8UID - chains A and D of the 4 polymer chains in the assembly; structure by electron microscopy, 2.81 A resolution.

Chain A:
Protein: Beta-galactosidase
Organism: Desulfurococcus amylolyticus
Reference sequence: B8D3P7 (B8D3P7_DESA1); residues 2-739 here = UniProt positions 2-739
Sequence (738 residues; each row starts with the number of its first residue):
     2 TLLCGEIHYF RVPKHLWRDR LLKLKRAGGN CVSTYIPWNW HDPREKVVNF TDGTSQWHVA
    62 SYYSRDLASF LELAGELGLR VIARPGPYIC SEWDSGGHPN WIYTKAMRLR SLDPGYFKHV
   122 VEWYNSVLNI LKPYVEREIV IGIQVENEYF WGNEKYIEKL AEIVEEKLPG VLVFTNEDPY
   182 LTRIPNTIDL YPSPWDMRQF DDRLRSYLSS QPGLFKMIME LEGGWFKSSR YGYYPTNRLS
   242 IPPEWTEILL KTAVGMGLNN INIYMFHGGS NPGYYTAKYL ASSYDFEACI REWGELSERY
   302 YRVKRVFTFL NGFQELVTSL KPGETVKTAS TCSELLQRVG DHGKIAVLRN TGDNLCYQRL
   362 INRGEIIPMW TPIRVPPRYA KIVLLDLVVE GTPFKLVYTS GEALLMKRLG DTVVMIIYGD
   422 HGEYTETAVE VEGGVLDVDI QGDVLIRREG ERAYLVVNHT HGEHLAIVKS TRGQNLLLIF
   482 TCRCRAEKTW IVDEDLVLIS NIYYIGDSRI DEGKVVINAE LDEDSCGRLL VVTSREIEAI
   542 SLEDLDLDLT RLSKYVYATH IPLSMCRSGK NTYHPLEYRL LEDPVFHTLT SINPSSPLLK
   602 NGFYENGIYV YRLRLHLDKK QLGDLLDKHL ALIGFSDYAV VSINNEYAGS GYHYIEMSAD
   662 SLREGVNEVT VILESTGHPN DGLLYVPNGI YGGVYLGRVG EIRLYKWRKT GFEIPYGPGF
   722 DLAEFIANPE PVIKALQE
Sequence notes: conflict Asp43 (Gly in B8D3P7), Asn50 (Asp in B8D3P7), Glu513 (Gly in B8D3P7), Leu600 (Glu in B8D3P7), Lys629 (Arg in B8D3P7), Pro716 (Ser in B8D3P7)

Chain D:
Protein: Beta-galactosidase
Organism: Desulfurococcus amylolyticus
Reference sequence: B8D3P7 (B8D3P7_DESA1); residues 746-972 here = UniProt positions 746-972
Sequence (227 residues; numbered 746 to 972; the number before each row is that of its first residue):
   746 ETYSVDSPGL YITEFKVDDL SRHYVLDPGL EFYYNHYYRI LLFVNKVYVG PLIGPIDITR
   806 YLKPGVNEVA LLVEWGVVNP VIGVYQYKVD GEWFIQEGLH GLIEEWFRRS PRGETAEPPI
   866 LLGDKAGRVI WVNTVIPYEK EPTSSSPVKL EVDFWGCRIL VFVNGEFIGR ISDDSPEREL
   926 YVPETAVRRG LNNITLLAIV TSRSSGIRGL RLKETYVHER KEIVFKL
Sequence notes: conflict Asp751 (Gly in B8D3P7)

Interface between chain A and chain D:
Pairs across the interface (37; chain A residue first):
  Ala330(A) - Tyr748(D)  hydrophobic
  Ala330(A) - Ser749(D)  hydrogen bond (backbone-side chain)
  Ser331(A) - Ser749(D)  hydrogen bond (backbone-side chain)
  Ser331(A) - Asp751(D)  hydrogen bond
  Tyr358(A) - Leu775(D)  hydrophobic
  Tyr358(A) - Glu776(D)
  Arg360(A) - Glu776(D)  salt bridge
  Arg360(A) - Asn824(D)
  Ile367(A) - Tyr748(D)  hydrophobic
  Pro373(A) - Leu775(D)
  Pro373(A) - Glu776(D)
  His422(A) - Asp918(D)
  His422(A) - Asp919(D)
  His422(A) - Arg923(D)
  Gly423(A) - Asp919(D)
  Tyr425(A) - Leu775(D)  hydrophobic
  Gly443(A) - Ser949(D)
  Thr461(A) - Trp900(D)
  Thr461(A) - Asp918(D)
  His462(A) - Asp898(D)
  His462(A) - Trp900(D)
  His462(A) - Arg923(D)
  His462(A) - Arg953(D)  hydrogen bond (backbone-side chain)
  Gly463(A) - Trp900(D)
  Gly463(A) - Arg953(D)
  Glu464(A) - Trp900(D)
  His465(A) - Trp900(D)
  Glu524(A) - Arg956(D)  hydrogen bond (backbone-side chain)
  Cys527(A) - Asp898(D)
  Gly528(A) - Asp898(D)
  Arg529(A) - Trp900(D)
  Arg529(A) - Arg953(D)
  Leu564(A) - Asp898(D)
  Leu564(A) - Arg953(D)
  Leu564(A) - Gly954(D)
  Leu564(A) - Arg956(D)  hydrogen bond (backbone-side chain)
  Cys567(A) - Arg956(D)  hydrogen bond
Also at the interface, not in a pair above, chain A (26 interface residues in all): Ile362, Asp444, Asn502, Asp525, His561
Also at the interface, not in a pair above, chain D (20 interface residues in all): Pro864, Phe899, Ser920, Leu955, Lys958

In short:
The interface between chain A and chain D involves 26 residues on one side and 20 on the other; the contacts
include 7 hydrogen bonds and 1 salt bridge. Among the polar pairs are Arg360(A)-Glu776(D), Ala330(A)-Ser749(D)
and Ser331(A)-Ser749(D).
Chain A is Beta-galactosidase and chain D is Beta-galactosidase, both from Desulfurococcus amylolyticus; the
structure, Archaeal highly thermostable GH35 family beta-galactosidase from Desulfurococcus amyloliticus, was
determined by electron microscopy.
